PDB entry 7VOT | electron microscopy, 2.90 A resolution | chains L and 9 of the 66 polymer chains in the assembly

Chain L:
Molecule: Reaction center protein L chain
Organism: Rhodobacter sphaeroides 2.4.1
UniProt: Q3J1A5 (RCEL_RHOS4); residues 0-281 here correspond to UniProt positions 1-282 (UniProt number = residue number + 1)
Chain sequence (282 residues; row label = number of the first residue in the row; numbering starts at 0):
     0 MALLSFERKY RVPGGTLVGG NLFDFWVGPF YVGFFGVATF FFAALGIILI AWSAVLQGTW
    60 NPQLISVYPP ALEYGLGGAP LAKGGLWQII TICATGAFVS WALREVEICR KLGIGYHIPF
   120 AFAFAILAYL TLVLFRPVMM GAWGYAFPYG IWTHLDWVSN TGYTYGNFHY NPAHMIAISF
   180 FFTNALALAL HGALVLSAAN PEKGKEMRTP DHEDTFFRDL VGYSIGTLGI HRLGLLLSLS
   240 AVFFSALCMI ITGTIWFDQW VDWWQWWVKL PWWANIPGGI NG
Disordered / not traced: 0
Ion coordination: Fe2+: His190, His230 (shared with 3 residues of chain M)
Small-molecule neighbours:
  - bacteriochlorophyll a (BCL), molecule 1: Phe97, Phe121, Ala124, Ile125, Ala127, Tyr128, Leu131, Trp156, Val157, Ser158, Thr160, Gly161, Tyr162, Asn166, Phe167, His168, His173, Ala176, Ile177, Phe180, Phe181, Val241, Ser244, Ala245, Cys247, Met248
  - bacteriochlorophyll a (BCL), molecule 2: Phe97, Tyr128, Leu131, Phe146, Ile150, Trp151, His153, Leu154, Trp156, Val157
  - bacteriochlorophyll a (BCL), molecule 3: Val157, Tyr162, His168, Phe181
  - bacteriochlorophyll a (BCL), molecule 4: His168, Met174, Ile177, Ser178, Phe181, Thr182, Leu185
  - bacteriopheophytin b (BPB), molecule 1: Phe41, Ala42, Gly45, Ile46, Ile49, Cys92, Ala93, Ala96, Phe97, Trp100, Glu104, Ile117, Ala120, Phe121, Phe123, Ala124, Tyr128, Phe146, Pro147, Tyr148, Gly149, Ile150, His153, Phe180, Ser237, Leu238, Val241
  - bacteriopheophytin b (BPB), molecule 2: Phe181, Ala184, Leu185, Ala188, Leu189, Phe216, Leu219, Val220
  - 1,2-diacyl-sn-glycero-3-phosphocholine (PC1), molecule 1: Ala1, Trp25, Val26, Gly27, Phe39, Ala43
  - 1,2-diacyl-sn-glycero-3-phosphocholine (PC1), molecule 2: Thr15, Leu16, Val17, Gly18, Gly19, Phe34, Val98, Leu102
  - 1,2-diacyl-sn-glycero-3-phosphocholine (PC1), molecule 3: Gly27, Pro28, Phe29
  - 1,2-diacyl-sn-glycero-3-phosphocholine (PC1), molecule 4: Ile46, Ile47, Ile49, Ala50, Gly57, Trp59, Asn60, Pro61, Ile64
  - 1,2-diacyl-sn-glycero-3-phosphocholine (PC1), molecule 5: Ile49, Asn60, Pro61, Gln62, Tyr148, Ile150, Trp151
  - 1,2-diacyl-sn-glycero-3-phosphocholine (PC1), molecule 6: Trp271, Trp272, Ile275
  - ubiquinone-10 (U10), molecule 1: Val26, Phe29, Val31, Gly35, Val36, Thr38, Phe39, Trp100, Arg103
  - ubiquinone-10 (U10), molecule 2: Pro171, Ala172, Met174, Ile175, Ser178, Leu246, Ile250, Ile254, Trp255, Trp259, Trp262, Trp263
  - ubiquinone-10 (U10), molecule 3: Ile175, Ser178, Phe179, Thr182, Leu185, Ala186, Leu189, His190, Leu193, Val194, Glu212, Asp213, Phe216, Tyr222, Ser223, Ile224, Gly225, Thr226, Ile229, Leu232, Leu236, Phe243
Curated features (UniProtKB/Swiss-Prot):
  - binding site ((7R,8Z)-bacteriochlorophyll b): His153, His173
  - binding site (Fe cation): His190, His230
  - binding site (a ubiquinone): Phe216

Chain 9:
Molecule: Light-harvesting protein B-875 alpha chain
Organism: Rhodobacter sphaeroides 2.4.1
UniProt: Q3J1A4 (LHA1_RHOS4); numbering as in UniProt (aligned over 1-58)
Chain sequence (58 residues; each row starts with the number of its first residue):
     1 MSKFYKIWMI FDPRRVFVAQ GVFLFLLAVM IHLILLSTPS YNWLEISAAK YNRVAVAE
Disordered / not traced: 55-58
Small-molecule neighbours:
  - bacteriochlorophyll a (BCL), molecule 1: Phe4, Ile7, Trp8, Val16, Gln20, Phe23, Ile31
  - bacteriochlorophyll a (BCL), molecule 2: Gly21, Leu24, Phe25, Ala28, His32, Leu35, Tyr41, Trp43
  - bacteriochlorophyll a (BCL), molecule 3: Leu24, Leu27, Ala28, Ile31, His32, Leu35, Tyr41
  - 1,2-diacyl-sn-glycero-3-phosphocholine (PC1): Phe11, Arg15, Val16, Ala19, Phe23, Leu26
  - spheroidene (SPO), molecule 1: Phe4, Lys6, Ile7, Met9, Ile10
  - spheroidene (SPO), molecule 2: Phe17, Gln20, Phe23, Leu24, Leu27, Met30, Ile31, Ile34
  - spheroidene (SPO), molecule 3: Phe17, Gln20, Lys50, Tyr51
  - spheroidene (SPO), molecule 4: Phe25, Ala28, Val29, His32, Leu33, Leu36
Curated features (UniProtKB/Swiss-Prot):
  - binding site (a bacteriochlorophyll): His32

Interface between chain L and chain 9:
Residue-residue contacts - 21 pairs, chain L then chain 9:
  Phe22(L) with Val18(9), hydrophobic
  Phe24(L) with Arg15(9)
  Trp25(L) with Arg15(9), hydrogen bond (backbone-side chain)
  Val26(L) with Arg15(9)
  Val36(L) with Val18(9), hydrophobic; Val22(9), hydrophobic
  Phe39(L) with Val22(9), hydrophobic
  Phe40(L) with Phe25(9), hydrophobic; Leu26(9), hydrophobic
  Ala43(L) with Leu26(9), hydrophobic
  Leu44(L) with Leu26(9); Val29(9), hydrophobic
  Ile47(L) with Met30(9), hydrophobic
  Leu48(L) with Leu33(9), hydrophobic
  Trp51(L) with Ile34(9), hydrophobic; Ser37(9), hydrogen bond
  Leu55(L) with Ser37(9)
  Leu80(L) with Leu33(9); Leu36(9), hydrophobic; Ser37(9)
  Ile88(L) with Leu33(9), hydrophobic
Other interface residues (no listed pair), chain L (16 interface residues in all): Gly27
Other interface residues (no listed pair), chain 9 (12 interface residues in all): Thr38

Summary:
16 residues of chain L and 12 residues of chain 9 are in contact, with 2 hydrogen bonds. Polar contacts
include Trp25(L)-Arg15(9) and Trp51(L)-Ser37(9). One 1,2-diacyl-sn-glycero-3-phosphocholine molecule is bound
between chain L and chain 9.
Chain L is Reaction center protein L chain and chain 9 is Light-harvesting protein B-875 alpha chain, both
from Rhodobacter sphaeroides 2.4.1; the structure, The structure of dimeric photosynthetic RC-LH1 supercomplex
in Class-2, was determined by electron microscopy (same publication as 7VA9, 7VB9, 7VNM, 7VOR and 7VOY).
